Entry 4E67 (X-ray diffraction, 2.10 A resolution); this record covers chains A and B.

Chain A:
Name: Serine/threonine-protein kinase PLK1
Organism: Homo sapiens
Notes: EC 2.7.11.21; fragment: Polo box domain (PBD), residues 371-594
UniProtKB: P53350 (PLK1_HUMAN); residue numbers follow UniProt; this construct covers 371-594
Chain sequence (232 residues; row label = number of the first residue in the row):
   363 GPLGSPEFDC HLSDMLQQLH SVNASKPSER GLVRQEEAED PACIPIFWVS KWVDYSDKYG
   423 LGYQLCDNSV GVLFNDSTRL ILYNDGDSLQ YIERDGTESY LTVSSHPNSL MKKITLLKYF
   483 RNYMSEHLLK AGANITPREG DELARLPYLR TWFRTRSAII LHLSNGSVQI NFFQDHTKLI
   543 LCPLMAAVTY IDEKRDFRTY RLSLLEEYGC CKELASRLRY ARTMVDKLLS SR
Unresolved in the structure: 363-373, 500-507
Sequence notes: expression tag (363-370)
From the paper describing this entry:
  - conformationally variable residues (side-chain flip): Tyr-481 (from molecular simulation)

Chain B:
Name: hydrocinnamoyl-derivatized PLHSpTA peptide
Chain sequence (8 residues; each row starts with the number of its first residue; numbering starts at 0):
     0 XPLHSTAX
Modified positions: HCI (hydrocinnamic acid) at position 0; Thr-5 (phosphothreonine; TPO); NH2 (amino group) at position 7

How chain A and chain B interact:
Pairs across the interface - 27 pairs, chain A then chain B:
  Lys-413(A) with Ser-4(B)
  Trp-414(A) with Leu-2(B); His-3(B); Ser-4(B), hydrogen bond (backbone-backbone)
  Val-415(A) with HCI_0(B); Leu-2(B)
  Asp-416(A) with Pro-1(B); Leu-2(B), hydrogen bond (backbone-backbone)
  Tyr-417(A) with HCI_0(B); Pro-1(B)
  Asp-419(A) with Pro-1(B)
  Tyr-481(A) with HCI_0(B)
  Phe-482(A) with HCI_0(B)
  Tyr-485(A) with HCI_0(B); His-3(B)
  His-489(A) with Ala-6(B); NH2_7(B), hydrogen bond (backbone-backbone)
  Leu-490(A) with His-3(B); Ser-4(B); Thr-5(B); NH2_7(B)
  Leu-491(A) with Thr-5(B), hydrogen bond (backbone-backbone); Ala-6(B); NH2_7(B)
  Arg-516(A) with Leu-2(B)
  His-538(A) with Thr-5(B)
  Lys-540(A) with Thr-5(B)
Interface residues without a listed pair, chain A (17 interface residues in all): Asn-533, Phe-534
From the paper, about this interface:
  - interface residues, chain A: Val-415(A), Tyr-417(A), Tyr-481(A), Phe-482(A), Tyr-485(A) (from molecular simulation)

Overview:
Chain A and chain B form an interface of 17 and 8 residues respectively, with 4 hydrogen bonds. Backbone
hydrogen bonds pair Trp-414(A)/Ser-4(B), Asp-416(A)/Leu-2(B) and His-489(A)/NH2_7(B). The paper reports
interface residues Val-415(A), Tyr-417(A) and Tyr-481(A) among others; conformational variability at
Tyr-481(A).
Here chain A is Serine/threonine-protein kinase PLK1 (Homo sapiens) and chain B is hydrocinnamoyl-derivatized
PLHSpTA peptide. Entry 4E67 (The structure of the polo-box domain (PBD) of polo-like kinase 1 (Plk1) in
complex with hydrocinnamoyl-derivatized ...) was determined by X-ray diffraction.
